PDB entry 7ARB | electron microscopy, 3.41 A resolution | chains A and H of the 47 polymer chains in the assembly

Chain A:
Molecule: NADH-ubiquinone oxidoreductase chain 3
Organism: Arabidopsis thaliana
Notes: EC 7.1.1.2
UniProtKB: P92533 (NU3M_ARATH); residue numbers follow UniProt; this construct covers 1-119
Sequence (119 residues; numbered 1 to 119; the number before each row is that of its first residue):
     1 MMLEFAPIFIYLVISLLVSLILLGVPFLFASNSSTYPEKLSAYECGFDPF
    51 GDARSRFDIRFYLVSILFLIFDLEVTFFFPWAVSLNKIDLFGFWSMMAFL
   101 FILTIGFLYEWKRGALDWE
Not modelled in the structure: 30-55, 119

Chain H:
Molecule: NADH-ubiquinone oxidoreductase chain 1
Organism: Arabidopsis thaliana
Notes: EC 7.1.1.2
UniProtKB: B5TM92 (B5TM92_ARATH); residues 1-325 here = UniProt positions 1-325
Sequence (325 residues; numbered 1 to 325; the number before each row is that of its first residue):
     1 MYIAVPAEILGIILPLLLGVAFLVLAERKVMAFVQRRKGPDVVGSFGLLQ
    51 PLADGLKLILKEPISPSSANFFLFRMAPVATFMLSLVAWAVVPFDYGMVL
   101 SDLNIGLLYLFAISSLGVYGIIIAGRSSNSKYAFLGALRSAAQMVSYEVS
   151 IGLILITVLICVGSCNLSEIVMAQKQIWFGIPLFPVLVMFFISCLAETNR
   201 APFDLPEAEAELVAGYNVEYSSMGFALFFLGEYANMILMSGLCTLFFLGG
   251 WLPILDLPIFKKIPGSIWFSIKVLFFLFLYIWVRAAFPRYRYDQLMGLGW
   301 KVFLPLSLAWVVSVSGLLVTFQWLP
Not modelled in the structure: 1, 207-219
Small-molecule neighbours:
  - phosphatidylethanolamine (PTY): F184, P185, L187, V188, M189, F191, I192, L195, F203, F275, L279, V283, F287, Y290, L298, V302, F303, L306, W310
  - Ubiquinone-9 (UQ9): L14, P15, L17, L18, A21, V24, R28, P51, D54, G55, L58, F225, A226, F229, L230

Interface between chain A and chain H:
Pairs across the interface (69):
  M1(A) with N104(H)
  E4(A) with S101(H), hydrogen bond (backbone-side chain); D102(H), hydrogen bond (side chain-backbone); L103(H)
  F5(A) with L103(H), hydrophobic
  I8(A) with S101(H); L103(H), hydrophobic; Y109(H), hydrophobic
  I10(A) with I9(H), hydrophobic
  Y11(A) with I9(H); I12(H), hydrophobic; I13(H); L86(H), hydrogen bond (side chain-backbone); V87(H), hydrophobic; L100(H), hydrophobic
  L12(A) with V87(H), hydrophobic
  I14(A) with P6(H), hydrophobic; I9(H), hydrophobic
  S15(A) with M83(H)
  L16(A) with M83(H), hydrophobic
  S19(A) with V79(H); L227(H)
  L22(A) with M223(H); L227(H), hydrophobic
  L23(A) with V79(H), hydrophobic; L227(H), hydrophobic
  V25(A) with I59(H), hydrophobic
  P26(A) with M223(H), hydrophobic
  F29(A) with I59(H); E62(H)
  F61(A) with L138(H), hydrophobic; R139(H)
  V64(A) with W300(H)
  L67(A) with W300(H), hydrophobic
  F68(A) with V145(H), hydrophobic; V149(H), hydrophobic
  F71(A) with V149(H), hydrophobic; L304(H), hydrophobic
  D72(A) with F111(H)
  E74(A) with L308(H)
  F78(A) with I156(H), hydrophobic; V311(H), hydrophobic
  F79(A) with L108(H), hydrophobic; F111(H), hydrophobic; I156(H), hydrophobic
  W81(A) with I160(H), hydrophobic; S315(H)
  A82(A) with L159(H), hydrophobic; I160(H), hydrophobic
  V83(A) with L159(H), hydrophobic; G163(H)
  L85(A) with L324(H)
  N86(A) with P325(H)
  D89(A) with V319(H); Q322(H)
  F93(A) with S315(H); G316(H)
  L100(A) with L308(H), hydrophobic; V312(H), hydrophobic
  T104(A) with L308(H)
  F107(A) with W300(H); L304(H), hydrophobic
  W111(A) with K301(H)
  L116(A) with W300(H); K301(H)
  D117(A) with K301(H), salt bridge
  W118(A) with Y292(H), hydrophobic; D293(H); M296(H)
Other interface residues (no listed pair), chain A (44 interface residues in all): A6, P7, V75, L90, M97
Other interface residues (no listed pair), chain H (60 interface residues in all): Y2, V5, L10, L60, K61, F82, W89, A90, V91, I105, A142, G152, L153, C165, S222, G297, P305

In short:
Chain A and chain H form an interface of 44 and 60 residues respectively, with 3 hydrogen bonds and 1 salt
bridge. Polar pairs include D117(A)-K301(H), E4(A)-S101(H) and E4(A)-D102(H). Bound to chain H:
phosphatidylethanolamine and Ubiquinone-9.
Here chain A is NADH-ubiquinone oxidoreductase chain 3 and chain H is NADH-ubiquinone oxidoreductase chain 1,
both from Arabidopsis thaliana. Entry 7ARB (Cryo-EM structure of Arabidopsis thaliana Complex-I (complete
composition)) was determined by electron microscopy, deposited together with 7AQQ, 7AQR, 7AQW, 7AR7, 7AR8,
7AR9, 7ARC and 7ARD.
